3J96 - chains E and F of the 13 polymer chains in the assembly; structure by electron microscopy, 7.60 A resolution (low resolution: residue-level contacts below are approximate; hydrogen-bond / salt-bridge calls are withheld).

== Chain E (and F) ==
Molecule: Vesicle-fusing ATPase
Organism: Cricetulus griseus
Notes: EC 3.6.4.6; chain F of this document is another copy of the same molecule, construct and numbering; everything in this record applies to it too
UniProtKB: P18708 (NSF_CRIGR); numbering as in UniProt (aligned over 1-744)
Sequence (747 residues; each row starts with the number of its first residue; numbers below 1 keep their minus sign (Gly-2 is residue -2)):
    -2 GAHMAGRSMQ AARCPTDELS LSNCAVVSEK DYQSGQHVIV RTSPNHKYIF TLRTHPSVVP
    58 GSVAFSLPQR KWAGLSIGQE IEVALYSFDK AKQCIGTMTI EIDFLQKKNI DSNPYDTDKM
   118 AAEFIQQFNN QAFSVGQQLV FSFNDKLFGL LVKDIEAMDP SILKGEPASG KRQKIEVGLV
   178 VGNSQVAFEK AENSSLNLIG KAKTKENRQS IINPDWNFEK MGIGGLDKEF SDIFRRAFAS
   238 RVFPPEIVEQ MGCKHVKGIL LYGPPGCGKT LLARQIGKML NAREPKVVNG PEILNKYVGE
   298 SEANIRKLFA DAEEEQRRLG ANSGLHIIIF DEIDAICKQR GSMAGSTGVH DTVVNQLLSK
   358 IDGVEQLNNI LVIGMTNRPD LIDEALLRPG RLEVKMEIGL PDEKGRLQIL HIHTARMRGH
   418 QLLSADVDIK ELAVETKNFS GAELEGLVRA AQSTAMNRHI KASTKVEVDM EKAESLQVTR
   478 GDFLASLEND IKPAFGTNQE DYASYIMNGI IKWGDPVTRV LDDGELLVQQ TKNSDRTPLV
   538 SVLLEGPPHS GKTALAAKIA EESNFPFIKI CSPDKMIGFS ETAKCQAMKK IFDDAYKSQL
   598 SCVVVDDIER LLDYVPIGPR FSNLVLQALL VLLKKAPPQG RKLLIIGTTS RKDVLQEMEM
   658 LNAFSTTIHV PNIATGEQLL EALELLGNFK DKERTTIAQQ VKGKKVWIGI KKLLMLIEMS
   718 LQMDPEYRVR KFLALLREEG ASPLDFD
Not modelled in the structure: -2 to 0, 156-168, 202-216, 331-346, 458-478, 495-496, 738-744 (chain F: -2 to 0, 156-168, 202-216, 331-346, 458-496, 738-744)
Construct notes: expression tag (-2 to 0)
Curated features (UniProtKB/Swiss-Prot):
  - binding site (ATP): Asn505 to Trp510, Pro545 to Leu552
  - binding site (Mg(2+)): Thr550
  - modified residue: Lys105 (N6-acetyllysine), Ser207 (Phosphoserine), Tyr259 (Phosphotyrosine), Ser569 (Phosphoserine)

== How chain E and chain F interact ==
Contacting residue pairs (56; chain E residue first):
  Arg233(E) with Ser450(F)
  Ala236(E) with Met453(F)
  Phe240(E) with Met453(F); His456(F); Ile457(F)
  Ile244(E) with Met453(F)
  Glu246(E) with Arg413(F); His417(F)
  Gln247(E) with Met414(F); His417(F)
  Met248(E) with Met414(F); Gln449(F)
  Gly249(E) with Arg413(F); Met414(F)
  Cys250(E) with Arg446(F)
  Asp348(E) with Tyr294(F)
  Thr349(E) with Tyr294(F)
  Asn352(E) with Glu289(F)
  Gln526(E) with Gln719(F)
  Gln527(E) with Met712(F); Glu715(F); Met716(F); Gln719(F)
  Arg533(E) with Leu683(F); Glu715(F)
  Thr534(E) with Leu711(F); Met712(F); Glu715(F)
  Pro535(E) with Met504(F)
  Cys582(E) with Gly575(F)
  Lys586(E) with Ile574(F); Gly575(F)
  Pro616(E) with Ile614(F); Arg617(F)
  Phe618(E) with Val612(F); Arg617(F)
  Asn620(E) with Asp610(F); Arg617(F)
  Leu621(E) with Gly575(F); Phe576(F)
  Gln624(E) with Ile574(F); Asp610(F)
  Ala625(E) with Ile574(F)
  Leu627(E) with Arg607(F)
  Val628(E) with Asp571(F); Ile574(F)
  Glu654(E) with Pro613(F); Ile614(F)
  Met655(E) with Val612(F); Ile614(F)
  Glu656(E) with Arg607(F); Arg648(F)
  Asn659(E) with Pro545(F)
  Phe661(E) with Lys709(F)
  Ser662(E) with Met712(F); Met716(F)
Also at the interface, not in a pair above, chain E (44 interface residues in all): Ser237, Leu523, Ser531, Asp532, Leu536, Arg617, Leu623, Leu629, Lys631, Lys632, Thr663
Also at the interface, not in a pair above, chain F (38 interface residues in all): Glu442, His546, Pro570, Phe618, Asn685, Lys708, Met720

== In short ==
Chain E and chain F form an interface of 44 and 38 residues respectively. UniProt lists 14 ATP-binding
residues and Mg2+-binding residue Thr550(E) on chain E.
Chain E and chain F are both Vesicle-fusing ATPase (Cricetulus griseus); the structure, Structure of 20S
supercomplex, was determined by electron microscopy together with 3J94, 3J95, 3J97, 3J98 and 3J99 from the
same study.
